Entry 1O9B (X-ray diffraction, 2.50 A resolution); this record covers chain A.

[Chain A]
Protein: Hypothetical shikimate 5-dehydrogenase-like protein ydib
Source organism: Escherichia coli
Notes: EC 1.1.1.25
UniProt: P28244 (YDIB_ECOLI); residue numbers follow UniProt; this construct covers 1-288
Amino-acid sequence (288 residues; numbered 1 to 288; the number before each row is that of its first residue):
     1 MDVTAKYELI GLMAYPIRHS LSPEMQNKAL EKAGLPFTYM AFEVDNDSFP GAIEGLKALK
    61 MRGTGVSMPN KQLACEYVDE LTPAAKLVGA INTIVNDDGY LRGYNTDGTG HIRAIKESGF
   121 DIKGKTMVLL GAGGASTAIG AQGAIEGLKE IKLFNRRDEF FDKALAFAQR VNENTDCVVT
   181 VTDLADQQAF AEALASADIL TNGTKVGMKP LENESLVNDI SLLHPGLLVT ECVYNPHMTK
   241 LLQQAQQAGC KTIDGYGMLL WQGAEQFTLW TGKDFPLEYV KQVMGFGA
Disordered / not traced: 1-6, 288
Modified / non-standard residues: Mse1 (selenomethionine); Mse13, Mse25, Mse40, Mse61, Mse68, Mse127, Mse208, Mse238, Mse258, Mse284 (selenomethionine; parent Met)
Small-molecule neighbours: NADH (NAI; 1,4-dihydronicotinamide adenine dinucleotide): Asp107, Gly131, Ala132, Gly133, Gly134, Ala135, Asn155, Arg156, Asp158, Phe160, Leu184, Gly203, Thr204, Lys205, Val206, Mse208, Leu216, Cys232, Val233, Tyr234, Gly255, Mse258, Leu259
Reported in the primary citation:
  - self-association interface (contacts with another copy of this molecule): Leu9, Mse40, Phe42, Leu59, Mse61
  - binding site for NADH: Ala132, Gly134, Ala135, Asn155, Arg156, Asp158, Val206, Cys232, Gly255
  - specificity-determining residues: Asp158, Phe160
  - binding site for phosphate ion: Ser67, Lys71
  - conformationally variable residues (domain motion): Lys32, Asp107
  - contacts within the chain: Asn92-Thr106, Asn92-Thr93, Thr106-Gln262, Gln262-Gln266, Thr93-Gln266 (hydrogen bond)
  - catalytic residues: Lys71 (proposed by the authors, not directly observed)

[Overview]
Bound to chain A: NADH. From the paper: the catalytic residue Lys71; a binding site for NADH at Ala132, Gly134
and Ala135 among others.
Chain A is Hypothetical shikimate 5-dehydrogenase-like protein ydib (Escherichia coli); the structure,
Quinate/shikimate dehydrogenase ydib complexed with NADH, was determined by X-ray diffraction, deposited
together with 1NYT.
